Entry 7P00 (electron microscopy, 2.71 A resolution); this record covers chains H and B of the 6 polymer chains in the assembly.

Chain H:
Molecule: Antibody fragment scFv16
Source organism: Mus musculus
Notes: antibody fragment or engineered binder
Amino-acid sequence (298 residues; each row starts with the number of its first residue; numbers below 1 keep their minus sign (Met-29 is residue -29)):
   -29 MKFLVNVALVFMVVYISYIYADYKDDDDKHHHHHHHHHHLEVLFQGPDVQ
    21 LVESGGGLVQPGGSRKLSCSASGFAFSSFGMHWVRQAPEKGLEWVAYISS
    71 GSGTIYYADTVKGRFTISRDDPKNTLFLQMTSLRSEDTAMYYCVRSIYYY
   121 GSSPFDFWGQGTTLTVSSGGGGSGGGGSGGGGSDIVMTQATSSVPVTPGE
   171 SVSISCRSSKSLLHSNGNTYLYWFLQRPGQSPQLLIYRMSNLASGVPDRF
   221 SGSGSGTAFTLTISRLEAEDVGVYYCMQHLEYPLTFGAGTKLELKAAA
Not modelled in the structure: -29 to 17, 138-152, 265-268
Cystine bridges: Cys39-Cys113, Cys176-Cys246

Chain B:
Molecule: Guanine nucleotide-binding protein G(I)/G(S)/G(T) subunit beta-1
Source organism: Homo sapiens
UniProtKB: P62873 (GBB1_HUMAN); numbering as in UniProt (aligned over 2-340)
Amino-acid sequence (354 residues; numbered -13 to 340; the number before each row is that of its first residue; numbers below 1 keep their minus sign (Met-13 is residue -13)):
   -13 MHHHHHHHHHHGSSGSELDQLRQEAEQLKNQIRDARKACADATLSQITNN
    37 IDPVGRIQMRTRRTLRGHLAKIYAMHWGTDSRLLVSASQDGKLIIWDSYT
    87 TNKVHAIPLRSSWVMTCAYAPSGNYVACGGLDNICSIYNLKTREGNVRVS
   137 RELAGHTGYLSCCRFLDDNQIVTSSGDTTCALWDIETGQQTTTFTGHTGD
   187 VMSLSLAPDTRLFVSGACDASAKLWDVREGMCRQTFTGHESDINAICFFP
   237 NGNAFATGSDDATCRLFDLRADQELMTYSHDNIICGITSVSFSKSGRLLL
   287 AGYDDFNCNVWDALKADRAGVLAGHDNRVSCLGVTDDGMAVATGSWDSFL
   337 KIWN
Not modelled in the structure: -13 to 7
Sequence notes: initiating methionine (-13); expression tag (-12 to 1)
Swiss-Prot annotation at these positions:
  - modified residue: Ser2 (N-acetylserine), His266 (Phosphohistidine)
  - natural variant: Leu30 (L30F: In MRD42; uncertain significance), Arg52 (R52G: In MRD42), Gly64 (G64V: In MRD42), Asp76 (D76E: In MRD42; D76G: In MRD42), Gly77 (G77S: In MRD42), Lys78 (K78R: In MRD42), Ile80 (I80N: In MRD42; I80T: In MRD42), His91 (H91R: In MRD42; uncertain significance), Ala92 (A92T: In MRD42), Pro94 (P94S: In MRD42), Leu95 (L95P: In MRD42), Arg96 (R96L: In MRD42), 5 further natural variant entries in UniProt

Chain H / chain B interface:
Pairs across the interface (13; chain H residue first):
  Val19(H) - Arg129(B)
  Gly43(H) - Glu130(B)
  Phe44(H) - Glu130(B)
  Ala45(H) - Glu130(B)  hydrogen bond (backbone-backbone)
  Phe49(H) - Glu130(B)
  Phe49(H) - Gly131(B)
  Arg115(H) - Arg129(B)  hydrogen bond (side chain-backbone)
  Tyr119(H) - Val90(B)  hydrophobic
  Tyr119(H) - His91(B)
  Tyr120(H) - Asp66(B)
  Tyr120(H) - Arg68(B)
  Tyr120(H) - Leu69(B)  hydrophobic
  Tyr120(H) - Asp83(B)
Also at the interface, not in a pair above, chain H (10 interface residues in all): Ile117, Phe127

Summary:
Chain H and chain B form an interface of 10 and 9 residues respectively; the contacts include 2 hydrogen
bonds. Among the polar pairs are Arg115(H)-Arg129(B) and Ala45(H)-Glu130(B).
Chain H is Antibody fragment scFv16 (Mus musculus) and chain B is Guanine nucleotide-binding protein
G(I)/G(S)/G(T) subunit beta-1 (Homo sapiens); the structure, Human Neurokinin 1 receptor (NK1R) substance P Gq
chimera (mGsqi) complex, was determined by electron microscopy together with 7P02 from the same study.
